7S5Z - chains C and D of the 5 polymer chains in the assembly; structure by electron microscopy, 3.90 A resolution.

Chain C (and D):
Protein: ATP-sensitive inward rectifier potassium channel 11
Organism: Homo sapiens
Notes: chain D of this document is another copy of the same molecule, construct and numbering; everything in this record applies to it too
UniProt: B2RC52 (B2RC52_HUMAN); numbering as in UniProt (aligned over 1-390)
Chain sequence (390 residues; row label = number of the first residue in the row):
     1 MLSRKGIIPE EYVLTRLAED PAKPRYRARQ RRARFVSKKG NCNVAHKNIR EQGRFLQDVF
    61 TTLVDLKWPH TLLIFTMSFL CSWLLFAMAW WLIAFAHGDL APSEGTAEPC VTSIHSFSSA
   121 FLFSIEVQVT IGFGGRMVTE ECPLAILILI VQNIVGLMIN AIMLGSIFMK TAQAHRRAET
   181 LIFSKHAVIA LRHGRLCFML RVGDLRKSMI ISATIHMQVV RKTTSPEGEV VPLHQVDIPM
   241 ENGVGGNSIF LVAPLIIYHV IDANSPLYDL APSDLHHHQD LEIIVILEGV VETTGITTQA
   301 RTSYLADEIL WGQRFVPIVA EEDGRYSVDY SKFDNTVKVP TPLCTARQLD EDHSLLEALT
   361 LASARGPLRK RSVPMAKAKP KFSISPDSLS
Not modelled in the structure: 1-31, 353-390
Sequence notes: engineered mutation S166 (Cys in B2RC52), D334 (Gly in B2RC52)
Disulfides: C110-C142

Interface between chain C and chain D:
Contacting residue pairs (121):
  A33(C) with E321(D); G324(D); R325(D); Y326(D), hydrogen bond (backbone-side chain)
  R34(C) with Y326(D)
  F35(C) with V252(D), hydrophobic; Y326(D), hydrophobic
  C42(C) with M209(D), hydrophobic; V252(D), hydrophobic
  N43(C) with R325(D); Y326(D), hydrogen bond (backbone-backbone)
  V44(C) with V252(D), hydrophobic; R325(D), hydrogen bond (backbone-side chain); Y326(D)
  A45(C) with R325(D); Y326(D), hydrogen bond (backbone-backbone); S327(D)
  H46(C) with D204(D); R206(D); V252(D); V328(D); Y330(D), hydrogen bond
  K47(C) with V328(D), hydrogen bond (backbone-backbone); D329(D); Y330(D), hydrogen bond (backbone-backbone)
  N48(C) with D329(D), hydrogen bond; Y330(D); S331(D), hydrogen bond (backbone-backbone)
  I49(C) with Y330(D), hydrophobic
  R50(C) with S331(D)
  R54(C) with E179(D), hydrogen bond (side chain-backbone); L205(D)
  F55(C) with L205(D); R206(D)
  Q57(C) with R176(D); E179(D)
  D58(C) with R176(D); R177(D); T180(D), hydrogen bond; R206(D), salt bridge
  F60(C) with F168(D), hydrophobic; T171(D); A172(D), hydrophobic
  T61(C) with R206(D), hydrogen bond
  T62(C) with R206(D)
  D65(C) with T293(D)
  F123(C) with F133(D), hydrophobic
  V127(C) with I131(D)
  T130(C) with V129(D); T130(D)
  I131(C) with I131(D)
  G132(C) with I131(D); G132(D); F133(D)
  F133(C) with F133(D)
  G134(C) with F133(D)
  R136(C) with F133(D)
  M137(C) with F133(D), hydrophobic; G135(D)
  V138(C) with L122(D), hydrophobic; R136(D), hydrogen bond (backbone-side chain)
  E140(C) with H115(D), salt bridge; S118(D); S119(D); L122(D)
  I146(C) with F121(D), hydrophobic; L122(D), hydrophobic
  L149(C) with L122(D), hydrophobic; I125(D), hydrophobic
  I150(C) with L80(D), hydrophobic; F121(D), hydrophobic
  N153(C) with V129(D); I131(D)
  I154(C) with T76(D); F79(D), hydrophobic; W83(D), hydrophobic
  L157(C) with F79(D), hydrophobic; N160(D); L164(D)
  M158(C) with L72(D), hydrophobic; F75(D), hydrophobic; I167(D), hydrophobic
  A161(C) with L164(D), hydrophobic; I167(D), hydrophobic
  I162(C) with T171(D)
  G165(C) with F168(D)
  S166(C) with F168(D)
  M169(C) with F168(D), hydrophobic; T294(D)
  Q173(C) with T293(D)
  H175(C) with E292(D)
  H216(C) with S248(D), hydrogen bond
  Q218(C) with F250(D)
  P226(C) with H193(D)
  E227(C) with L191(D); R192(D), hydrogen bond (side chain-backbone); H193(D), hydrogen bond (side chain-backbone); G194(D), hydrogen bond (side chain-backbone); R314(D), hydrogen bond (backbone-side chain)
  G228(C) with R314(D), hydrogen bond (backbone-side chain)
  E229(C) with R192(D), salt bridge; M199(D); R314(D)
  P232(C) with P317(D), hydrophobic; V319(D)
  L233(C) with V319(D), hydrophobic; Y326(D), hydrophobic
  H234(C) with R192(D)
  Q235(C) with F250(D)
  D237(C) with N242(D), hydrogen bond; V244(D)
  I284(C) with F250(D), hydrophobic
  I286(C) with F250(D), hydrophobic
  I296(C) with T294(D); G295(D)
  T297(C) with V290(D)
  T298(C) with I211(D)
  Q299(C) with M209(D); I211(D); F250(D)
  R301(C) with M209(D)
Also at the interface, not in a pair above, chain C (68 interface residues in all): E126, A174, V230, P239, E288
Also at the interface, not in a pair above, chain D (70 interface residues in all): K39, I182, R195, S208, S212, G243, I249, A253, L255

Overview:
Chain C and chain D form an interface of 68 and 70 residues respectively, with 20 hydrogen bonds and 3 salt
bridges. Among the polar pairs are D58(C)-R206(D), E140(C)-H115(D) and E229(C)-R192(D).
Both chains are ATP-sensitive inward rectifier potassium channel 11 (Homo sapiens). Entry 7S5Z (Human KATP
channel in open conformation, focused on Kir and one SUR, position 3) was determined by electron microscopy
(same publication as 7S5X, 7S5Y, 7S60 and 7S61).
